PDB entry 4F93 | X-ray diffraction, 2.92 A resolution | chain B

# Chain B
Name: U5 small nuclear ribonucleoprotein 200 kDa helicase
Source organism: Homo sapiens
Notes: EC 3.6.4.13; fragment: Brr2 Helicase Region
UniProtKB: O75643 (U520_HUMAN); residue numbers follow UniProt; this construct covers 402-2125
Chain sequence (1724 residues; numbered 402 to 2125; the number before each row is that of its first residue):
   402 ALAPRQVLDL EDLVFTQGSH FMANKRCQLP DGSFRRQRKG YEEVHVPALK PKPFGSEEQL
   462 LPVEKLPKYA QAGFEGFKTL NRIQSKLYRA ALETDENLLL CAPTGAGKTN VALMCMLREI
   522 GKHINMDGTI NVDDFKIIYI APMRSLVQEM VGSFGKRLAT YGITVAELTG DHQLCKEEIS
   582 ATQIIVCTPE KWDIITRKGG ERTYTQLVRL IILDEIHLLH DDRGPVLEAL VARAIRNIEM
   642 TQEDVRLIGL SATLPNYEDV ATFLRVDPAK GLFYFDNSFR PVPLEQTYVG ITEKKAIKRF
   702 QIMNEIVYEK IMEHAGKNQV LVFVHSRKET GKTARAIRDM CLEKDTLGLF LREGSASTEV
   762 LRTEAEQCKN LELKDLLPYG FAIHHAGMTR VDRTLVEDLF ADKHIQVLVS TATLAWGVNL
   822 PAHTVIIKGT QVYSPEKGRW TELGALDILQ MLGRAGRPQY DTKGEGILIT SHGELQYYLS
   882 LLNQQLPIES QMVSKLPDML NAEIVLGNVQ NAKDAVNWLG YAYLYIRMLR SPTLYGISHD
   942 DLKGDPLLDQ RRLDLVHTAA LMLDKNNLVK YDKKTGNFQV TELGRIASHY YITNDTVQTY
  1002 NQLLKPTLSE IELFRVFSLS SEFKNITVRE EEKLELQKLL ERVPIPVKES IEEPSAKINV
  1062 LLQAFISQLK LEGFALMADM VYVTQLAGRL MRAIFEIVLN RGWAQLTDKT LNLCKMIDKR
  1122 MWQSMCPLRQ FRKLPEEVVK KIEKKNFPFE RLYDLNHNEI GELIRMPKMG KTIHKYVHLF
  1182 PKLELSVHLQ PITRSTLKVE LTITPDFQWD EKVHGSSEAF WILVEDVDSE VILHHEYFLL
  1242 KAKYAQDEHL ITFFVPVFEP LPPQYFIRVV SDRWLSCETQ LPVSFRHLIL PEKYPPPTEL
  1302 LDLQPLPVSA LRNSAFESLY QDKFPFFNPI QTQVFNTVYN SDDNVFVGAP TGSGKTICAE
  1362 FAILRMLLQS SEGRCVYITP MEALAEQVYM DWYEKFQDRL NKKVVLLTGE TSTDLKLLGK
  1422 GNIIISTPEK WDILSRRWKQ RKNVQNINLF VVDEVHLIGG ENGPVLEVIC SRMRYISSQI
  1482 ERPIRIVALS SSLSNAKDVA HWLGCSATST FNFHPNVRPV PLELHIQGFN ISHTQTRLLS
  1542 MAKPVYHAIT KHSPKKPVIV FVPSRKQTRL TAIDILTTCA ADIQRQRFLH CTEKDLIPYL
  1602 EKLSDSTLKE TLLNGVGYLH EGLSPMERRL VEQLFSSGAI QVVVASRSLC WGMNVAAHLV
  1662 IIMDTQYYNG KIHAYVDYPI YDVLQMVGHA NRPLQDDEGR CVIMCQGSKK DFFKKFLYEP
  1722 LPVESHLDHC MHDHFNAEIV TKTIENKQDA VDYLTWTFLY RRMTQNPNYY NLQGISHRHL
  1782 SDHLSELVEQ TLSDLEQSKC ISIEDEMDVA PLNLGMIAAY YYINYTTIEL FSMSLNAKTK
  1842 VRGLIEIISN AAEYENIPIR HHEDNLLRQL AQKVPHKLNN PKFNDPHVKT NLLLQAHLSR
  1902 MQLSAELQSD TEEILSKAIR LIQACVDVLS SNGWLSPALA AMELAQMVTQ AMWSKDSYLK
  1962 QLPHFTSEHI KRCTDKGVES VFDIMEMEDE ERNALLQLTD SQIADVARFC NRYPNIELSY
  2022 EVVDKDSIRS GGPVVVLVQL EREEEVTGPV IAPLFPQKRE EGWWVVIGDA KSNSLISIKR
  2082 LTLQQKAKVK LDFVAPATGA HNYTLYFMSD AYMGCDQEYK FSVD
Disordered / not traced: 402
Construct notes: engineered mutation L1087 (Ser in O75643)
Metal / ion sites: Mg2+: D1454 (together with ATP)
Small-molecule neighbours:
  - ADP (adenosine-5'-diphosphate): F478, T480, L481, N482, Q485, P504, T505, G506, A507, G508, K509, T510, N511, N820
  - ATP (adenosine-5'-triphosphate): F1325, F1327, F1328, N1329, Q1332, P1351, T1352, G1353, S1354, G1355, K1356, T1357, I1358, E1455, P1694, L1695
  - sulfanilamide (SAN): E1097, L1100, W1222, H1236, E1237, Y1238, F1530, N1531, I1532, S1533, Q1707, G1708, S1709
Swiss-Prot annotation at these positions:
  - motif: D615 to H618 (DEIH box), D1454 to H1457 (DEVH box)
  - binding site (ATP): A503 to T510, A1350 to T1357
  - modified residue: Y709 (Phosphotyrosine), K971 (N6-acetyllysine), T1428 (Phosphothreonine), T1765 (Phosphothreonine), S2002 (Phosphoserine)
Reported in the primary citation:
  - contacts within the chain: G1353-N1692
  - disease-associated variants - R681C, R681H, V683L, Y689C, R1090L (citing earlier work)

# In short
Ligands of chain B: ADP, ATP and sulfanilamide. Curated annotation (UniProt) lists 16 ATP-binding residues.
From the paper: contacts within the chain involving G1353 and N1692.
Chain B is U5 small nuclear ribonucleoprotein 200 kDa helicase (Homo sapiens); the structure, Brr2 Helicase
Region S1087L, Mg-ATP, was determined by X-ray diffraction (same publication as 4F91 and 4F92).
